Entry 6HV9 (electron microscopy, 4.98 A resolution (low resolution: residue-level contacts below are approximate; hydrogen-bond / salt-bridge calls are withheld)); this record covers chains D and E of the 16 polymer chains in the assembly.

# Chain D
Molecule: DNA replication complex GINS protein PSF2
From: Saccharomyces cerevisiae
UniProtKB: A0A6A5PX40 (A0A6A5PX40_YEASX); numbering as in UniProt (aligned over 1-213)
Sequence (213 residues; each row starts with the number of its first residue):
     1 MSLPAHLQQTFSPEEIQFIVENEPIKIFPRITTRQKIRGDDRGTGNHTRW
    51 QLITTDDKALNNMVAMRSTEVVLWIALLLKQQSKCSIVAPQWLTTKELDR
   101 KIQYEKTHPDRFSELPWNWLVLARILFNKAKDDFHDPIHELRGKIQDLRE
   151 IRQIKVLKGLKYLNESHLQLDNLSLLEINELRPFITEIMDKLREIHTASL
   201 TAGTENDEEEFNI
Disordered / not traced: 1-2, 33-49, 201-213

# Chain E
Molecule: DNA replication complex GINS protein PSF3
From: Saccharomyces cerevisiae
UniProtKB: A0A8H4BWH3 (A0A8H4BWH3_YEASX); residue numbers follow UniProt; this construct covers 1-194
Sequence (194 residues; each row starts with the number of its first residue):
     1 MGYYDIDDVLADGTEFPCKFQYDIPGLGYLENNPGRPITKNTKLSLPLWL
    51 ARILAIVGGDEALVDEEPVPFVELLPPDMFSTKVMNAIKTDPVALDLHSI
   101 NSHFFSLAIKWIMLFSEKELANVVSELLLQRAQELNHHASSLSIDLNADS
   151 TGKNSANTNIATSTFLLKLEEMEKEIYKKSHESYKDTKRWMFKK
Disordered / not traced: 1-2, 30-32, 59-67, 142-161, 194

# Interface between chain D and chain E
Pairs across the interface (30; chain D residue first):
  Pro13(D) - Asp186(E)
  Pro13(D) - Trp190(E)
  Glu14(D) - Trp190(E)
  Gln17(D) - Trp190(E)
  Val121(D) - Trp190(E)
  Arg124(D) - Trp190(E)
  Arg124(D) - Met191(E)
  Leu160(D) - Gln133(E)
  Lys161(D) - Leu129(E)
  Lys161(D) - Gln133(E)
  Leu163(D) - Leu129(E)
  Asn164(D) - Leu129(E)
  Glu180(D) - Ser183(E)
  Glu180(D) - Tyr184(E)
  Glu180(D) - Thr187(E)
  Phe184(D) - Ala132(E)
  Phe184(D) - Asn136(E)
  Glu187(D) - Glu175(E)
  Glu187(D) - Ile176(E)
  Glu187(D) - Lys179(E)
  Ile188(D) - Ala132(E)
  Lys191(D) - Met172(E)
  Glu194(D) - Ile109(E)
  Ile195(D) - Ile109(E)
  Ile195(D) - Ser125(E)
  Ala198(D) - Met113(E)
  Ser199(D) - Met113(E)
  Ser199(D) - Ser116(E)
  Ser199(D) - Glu117(E)
  Ser199(D) - Lys118(E)
Interface residues without a listed pair, chain D (23 interface residues in all): Gln153, Leu157, Leu176, Pro183, Leu192
Interface residues without a listed pair, chain E (24 interface residues in all): Ala121, Leu128, His137, Ser140

# In short
Chain D and chain E form an interface of 23 and 24 residues respectively.
Here chain D is DNA replication complex GINS protein PSF2 and chain E is DNA replication complex GINS protein
PSF3, both from Saccharomyces cerevisiae. Entry 6HV9 (S. cerevisiae CMG-Pol epsilon-DNA) was determined by
electron microscopy together with 6HV8 from the same study.
